PDB entry 2BLA | X-ray diffraction, 2.50 A resolution | chain A

# Chain A
Protein: Dihydrofolate reductase-thymidylate synthase
From: Plasmodium vivax
Notes: EC 1.5.1.3
UniProtKB: Q5U9H1 (Q5U9H1_PLAVI); numbering as in UniProt (aligned over 1-237)
Chain sequence (238 residues; row label = number of the first residue in the row):
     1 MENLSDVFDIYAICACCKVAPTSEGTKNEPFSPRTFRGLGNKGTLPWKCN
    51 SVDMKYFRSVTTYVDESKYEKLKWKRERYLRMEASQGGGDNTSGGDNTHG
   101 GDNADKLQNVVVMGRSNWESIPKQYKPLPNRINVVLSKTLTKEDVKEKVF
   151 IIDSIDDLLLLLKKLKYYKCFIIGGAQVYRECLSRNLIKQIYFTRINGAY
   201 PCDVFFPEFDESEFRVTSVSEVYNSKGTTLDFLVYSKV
Unresolved in the structure: 1, 84-102
Construct notes: conflict Asn-3 (Asp in Q5U9H1), Glu-213 (Gln in Q5U9H1)
Ligand contacts:
  - pyrimethamine (CP6; 5-(4-chloro-phenyl)-6-ethyl-pyrimidine-2,4-diamine): Ile-13, Cys-14, Ala-15, Leu-45, Asp-53, Met-54, Phe-57, Asn-117, Ser-120, Ile-121, Ile-173, Tyr-179, Thr-194
  - NADPH (NDP; NADPH dihydro-nicotinamide-adenine-dinucleotide phosphate): Cys-14, Ala-15, Leu-39, Gly-40, Asn-41, Gly-43, Thr-44, Leu-45, Trp-47, Gly-114, Arg-115, Ser-116, Asn-117, Leu-136, Ser-137, Lys-138, Thr-139, Asp-153, Ser-154, Ile-173, Gly-174, Gly-175, Ala-176, Gln-177, Val-178, Tyr-179, Glu-181, Val-204
Reported in the primary citation:
  - conformationally variable residues (helix shift, loop rearrangement): Trp-118 to Tyr-125, Gly-174 to Val-178
  - binding site for pyrimethamine: Ile-121
  - binding site for 2-(N-morpholino)-ethanesulfonic acid: Arg-58, Arg-131

# In short
Bound to chain A: NADPH and pyrimethamine. The paper reports a binding site for
2-(N-morpholino)-ethanesulfonic acid at Arg-58 and Arg-131; a binding site for pyrimethamine at Ile-121.
Chain A is Dihydrofolate reductase-thymidylate synthase (Plasmodium vivax); the structure, SP21 double mutant
P. vivax Dihydrofolate reductase in complex with pyrimethamine, was determined by X-ray diffraction together
with 2BL9, 2BLB and 2BLC from the same study.
